8JAP - chains H and L of the 3 polymer chains in the assembly; structure by electron microscopy, 3.81 A resolution.

== Chain H ==
Name: H chain of W328-6H2 Fab region
Organism: Homo sapiens
Notes: antibody fragment or engineered binder
Sequence (107 residues; row label = number of the first residue in the row):
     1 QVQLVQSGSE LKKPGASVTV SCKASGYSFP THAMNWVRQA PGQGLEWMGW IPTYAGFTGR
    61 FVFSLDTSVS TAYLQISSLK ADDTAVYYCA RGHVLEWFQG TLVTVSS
Not modelled in the structure: 74, 101
Cystine bridges: Cys22-Cys89

== Chain L ==
Name: L chain of W328-6H2 Fab region
Organism: Homo sapiens
Notes: antibody fragment or engineered binder
Sequence (112 residues; row label = number of the first residue in the row; numbering starts at 0):
     0 DVVMTQSPLS LSVTPGQPAS ISCKSSQTLL HSDGQTSFYW YLQKPGQSPQ LLIYDISSRF
    60 SGVPDRFSGS GSGTDFTLKI SRVEAEDVGV YYCMQGTQFP WTFGQGTKVE IK
Not modelled in the structure: 0, 98, 106
Cystine bridges: Cys22-Cys92

== Chain H / chain L interface ==
Pairs across the interface - 17 pairs, chain H then chain L:
  Asn35(H) with Trp100(L)
  Leu45(H) with Thr101(L)
  Trp47(H) with Tyr40(L); Met93(L); Trp100(L); Thr101(L), hydrogen bond
  Trp50(H) with Ser31(L); Trp100(L), hydrophobic
  Glu96(H) with Tyr38(L), hydrogen bond; Leu50(L)
  Trp97(H) with Gln49(L)
  Phe98(H) with Tyr40(L); Ser47(L); Pro48(L); Gln49(L), hydrogen bond (backbone-side chain)
  Gln99(H) with Ser47(L)
  Gly100(H) with Ser47(L), hydrogen bond (backbone-side chain)
Interface residues without a listed pair, chain H (11 interface residues in all): Gly44, Leu95
Interface residues without a listed pair, chain L (12 interface residues in all): Val62, Tyr91

== In short ==
The interface between chain H and chain L involves 11 residues on one side and 12 on the other, with 4
hydrogen bonds. Polar pairs include Trp47(H)-Thr101(L), Glu96(H)-Tyr38(L) and Phe98(H)-Gln49(L).
Here chain H is H chain of W328-6H2 Fab region and chain L is L chain of W328-6H2 Fab region, both from Homo
sapiens. Entry 8JAP (Cryo-EM structure of SARS-CoV-2 WT RBD in complex with W328-6H2 (local refinement)) was
determined by electron microscopy together with 8JAG and 8JAM from the same study.
